PDB entry 8VTO | X-ray diffraction, 3.09 A resolution | chains H and M of the 3 polymer chains in the assembly

== Chain H ==
Name: Reaction center protein H chain
From: Cereibacter sphaeroides
UniProt: P0C0Y7 (RCEH_RHOSH); residues 11-250 here = UniProt positions 11-250
Amino-acid sequence (240 residues; numbered 11 to 250; the number before each row is that of its first residue):
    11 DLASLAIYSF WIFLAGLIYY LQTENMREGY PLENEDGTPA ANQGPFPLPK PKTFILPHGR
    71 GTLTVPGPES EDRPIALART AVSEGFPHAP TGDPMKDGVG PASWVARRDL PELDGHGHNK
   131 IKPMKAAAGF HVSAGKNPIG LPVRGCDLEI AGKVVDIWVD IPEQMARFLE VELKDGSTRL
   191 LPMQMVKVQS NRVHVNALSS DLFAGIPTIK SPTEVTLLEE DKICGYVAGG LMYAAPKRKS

== Chain M ==
Name: Reaction center protein M chain
From: Cereibacter sphaeroides
UniProt: P0C0Y9 (RCEM_CERSP); residues 2-302 here correspond to UniProt positions 3-303 (UniProt number = residue number + 1)
Amino-acid sequence (301 residues; numbered 2 to 302; the number before each row is that of its first residue):
     2 EYQNIFSQVQ VRGPADLGMT EDVNLANRSG VGPFSTLLGW FGNAQLGPIY LGSLGVLSLF
    62 SGLMWFFTIG IWFWYQAGWN PAVFLRDLFF FSLEPPAPEY GLSFAAPLKE GGLWLIASFF
   122 MFVAVWSWWG RTYLRAQALG MGKHTAWAFL SAIWLWMVLG FIRPILMGSW SEAVPYGIFS
   182 HLDWTNNFSL VHGNLFYNPF HGLSIAFLXG SALLFAMHGA TILAVSRFGG ERELEQIADR
   242 GTAAERAALF VRWTMGFNAT MEGIHRWAIW MAVLVTLTGG IGILLSGTVV DNWYVWGQNH
   302 G
Differences from the reference sequence: conflict A1ADW_210 (Tyr211 in P0C0Y9), Val-252 (Trp253 in P0C0Y9)
Modified positions: A1ADW ((2S)-2-amino-3-(2-methylphenyl)propane-1,1-diol) at position 210
Bound ions: Fe ion: His-219, Glu-234, His-266 (shared with 2 residues of chain L)
Ligand contacts:
  - bacteriochlorophyll a (BCL), molecule 1: Trp-66, Met-122, Val-126, Phe-150, Ala-153, Ile-154, Leu-156, Trp-157, Leu-160, Trp-185, Thr-186, Asn-187, Phe-189, Ser-190, Asn-195, Leu-196, Phe-197, His-202, Ser-205, Ile-206, Leu-209, A1ADW_210, Val-276, Thr-277, Gly-280, Gly-281, Ile-284
  - bacteriochlorophyll a (BCL), molecule 2: Met-122, Trp-157, Leu-160, Val-175, Ile-179, His-182, Leu-183, Trp-185, Thr-186
  - bacteriochlorophyll a (BCL), molecule 3: Thr-186, Phe-197, A1ADW_210
  - bacteriochlorophyll a (BCL), molecule 4: Phe-197, Gly-203, Ile-206, Ala-207, A1ADW_210, Gly-211, Leu-214
  - bacteriopheophytin a (BPH), molecule 1: Ser-59, Leu-60, Gly-63, Leu-64, Trp-66, Phe-67, Ala-125, Val-126, Trp-129, Thr-133, Thr-146, Ala-149, Phe-150, Ala-153, Ala-273, Val-274, Thr-277
  - bacteriopheophytin a (BPH), molecule 2: A1ADW_210, Ala-213, Leu-214, Ala-217, Met-218, Thr-255, Met-256
  - spheroidene (SPO): Trp-66, Phe-67, Phe-68, Ile-70, Gly-71, Ile-72, Phe-74, Trp-75, Phe-85, Leu-89, Phe-105, Trp-115, Leu-116, Ser-119, Phe-120, Met-122, Phe-123, Trp-157, Met-158, Leu-160, Gly-161, Phe-162, Trp-171, Val-175, Pro-176, Tyr-177, Gly-178, Ile-179, His-182
UniProt features mapped onto this chain:
  - binding site ((7R,8Z)-bacteriochlorophyll b): His-182, His-202
  - binding site (Fe cation): His-219, Glu-234, His-266

== How chain H and chain M interact ==
Residue-residue contacts (103):
  Asp-11(H) / Trp-297(M)  hydrogen bond
  Asp-11(H) / Gly-302(M)
  Leu-12(H) / Val-290(M)  hydrophobic
  Ala-13(H) / Val-291(M)  hydrophobic
  Ala-13(H) / Trp-297(M)
  Ser-14(H) / Trp-297(M)
  Ser-14(H) / His-301(M)  hydrogen bond (side chain-backbone)
  Ser-14(H) / Gly-302(M)
  Ala-16(H) / Phe-201(M)
  Ile-17(H) / Phe-201(M)  hydrophobic
  Phe-20(H) / Thr-279(M)
  Trp-21(H) / Leu-204(M)  hydrophobic
  Phe-23(H) / Trp-271(M)  hydrophobic
  Leu-24(H) / Leu-275(M)  hydrophobic
  Leu-27(H) / Trp-271(M)
  Leu-27(H) / Leu-275(M)  hydrophobic
  Tyr-30(H) / Arg-267(M)  hydrogen bond
  Leu-31(H) / Arg-267(M)
  Leu-31(H) / Trp-268(M)
  Glu-34(H) / Thr-261(M)
  Asn-35(H) / Asn-259(M)  hydrogen bond (backbone-side chain)
  Asn-35(H) / Ala-260(M)
  Asn-35(H) / Thr-261(M)  hydrogen bond (side chain-backbone)
  Asn-35(H) / Gly-264(M)
  Asn-35(H) / Ile-265(M)
  Asn-35(H) / Trp-268(M)
  Glu-38(H) / Ile-238(M)
  Glu-38(H) / Arg-241(M)  salt bridge
  Glu-38(H) / Thr-261(M)
  Tyr-40(H) / Asn-259(M)  hydrogen bond
  Lys-62(H) / Glu-263(M)  salt bridge
  Phe-64(H) / Ile-238(M)  hydrophobic
  Phe-64(H) / Glu-263(M)
  Leu-66(H) / Ala-239(M)  hydrophobic
  Leu-73(H) / Ile-238(M)
  Leu-73(H) / Ala-239(M)
  Glu-79(H) / Arg-241(M)  salt bridge
  Pro-111(H) / Arg-247(M)  hydrogen bond (backbone-side chain)
  Ser-113(H) / Thr-243(M)
  Ser-113(H) / Arg-247(M)  hydrogen bond (backbone-side chain)
  Val-115(H) / Arg-241(M)
  Val-115(H) / Gly-242(M)
  Val-115(H) / Thr-243(M)
  Val-115(H) / Glu-246(M)
  Arg-117(H) / Glu-236(M)  hydrogen bond (side chain-backbone)
  Arg-117(H) / Gln-237(M)
  Arg-117(H) / Asp-240(M)  hydrogen bond (side chain-backbone)
  Arg-117(H) / Arg-241(M)
  Arg-117(H) / Gly-242(M)
  Arg-118(H) / Glu-236(M)  salt bridge
  Arg-118(H) / Ala-239(M)
  Arg-118(H) / Asp-240(M)  salt bridge
  Glu-122(H) / Arg-233(M)  salt bridge
  Glu-122(H) / Glu-236(M)
  Gly-125(H) / Met-20(M)
  His-126(H) / Met-20(M)
  Ile-131(H) / Arg-233(M)
  Gly-139(H) / Arg-13(M)
  Gly-139(H) / Gly-14(M)
  Phe-140(H) / Arg-13(M)
  Phe-140(H) / Gly-14(M)
  His-141(H) / Val-12(M)
  His-141(H) / Arg-13(M)  hydrogen bond (backbone-backbone)
  Val-142(H) / Val-10(M)  hydrophobic
  Val-142(H) / Gln-11(M)
  Ser-143(H) / Gln-11(M)  hydrogen bond (backbone-backbone)
  Ser-143(H) / Arg-13(M)
  Ala-144(H) / Val-10(M)
  Ala-144(H) / Gln-11(M)  hydrogen bond (backbone-backbone)
  Ala-144(H) / Thr-37(M)
  Ala-144(H) / Trp-41(M)  hydrophobic
  Gly-145(H) / Gln-9(M)
  Gly-145(H) / Trp-41(M)
  Lys-146(H) / Val-10(M)
  Pro-172(H) / Asp-17(M)
  Glu-173(H) / Asn-44(M)
  Gln-174(H) / Val-12(M)
  Gln-174(H) / Arg-13(M)
  Gln-174(H) / Gly-14(M)  hydrogen bond (side chain-backbone)
  Gln-174(H) / Pro-15(M)  hydrogen bond (side chain-backbone)
  Met-175(H) / Val-12(M)
  Met-175(H) / Glu-232(M)
  Ala-176(H) / Val-10(M)  hydrophobic
  Arg-177(H) / Glu-232(M)  salt bridge
  Arg-177(H) / Arg-233(M)
  Gln-194(H) / Tyr-3(M)
  Gln-194(H) / Asn-5(M)
  Gln-194(H) / Ser-227(M)  hydrogen bond (side chain-backbone)
  Gln-194(H) / Arg-228(M)
  Gln-194(H) / Glu-232(M)
  Met-195(H) / Arg-228(M)
  Val-196(H) / Gln-9(M)  hydrogen bond (backbone-side chain)
  Lys-197(H) / Gln-9(M)
  Val-198(H) / Gln-9(M)  hydrogen bond (backbone-side chain)
  Leu-227(H) / Glu-236(M)
  Leu-227(H) / Asp-240(M)
  Glu-230(H) / Arg-233(M)  salt bridge
  Asp-231(H) / Gly-242(M)
  Asp-231(H) / Thr-243(M)  hydrogen bond (side chain-backbone)
  Cys-234(H) / Arg-228(M)  hydrogen bond (side chain-backbone)
  Cys-234(H) / Phe-229(M)
  Ala-238(H) / Phe-229(M)  hydrophobic
  Leu-241(H) / Arg-228(M)
Other interface residues (no listed pair), chain H (72 interface residues in all): Gln-32, Met-36, Arg-37, Gly-39, Leu-42, Arg-70, Gly-110, Ala-112, Lys-130, Ala-138, Pro-148, Val-169, Pro-192, Met-193, Asn-206, Gly-235
Other interface residues (no listed pair), chain M (56 interface residues in all): Glu-2, Gly-19, Phe-35, Pro-200, Phe-208, Arg-253, Phe-258, Leu-286, Trp-294

== Overview ==
72 residues of chain H and 56 residues of chain M are in contact; the contacts include 20 hydrogen bonds and 8
salt bridges. Polar pairs include Glu-38(H)/Arg-241(M), Lys-62(H)/Glu-263(M) and Glu-79(H)/Arg-241(M). Bound
to chain M: bacteriopheophytin a, 4 copies of bacteriochlorophyll a and spheroidene.
Chain H is Reaction center protein H chain and chain M is Reaction center protein M chain, both from
Cereibacter sphaeroides; the structure, Crystal structure of R. sphaeroides Photosynthetic Reaction Center
variant Y(M210)2-methylphenylalanine, was determined by X-ray diffraction, deposited together with 8VTJ, 8VTK,
8VTL, 8VTM and 8VTN.
